9CV9 - chains 1 and 2 of the 60 polymer chains in the assembly; structure by electron microscopy, 3.20 A resolution.

== Chain 1 (and 2) ==
Name: VP1
Notes: chain 2 of this document is another copy of the same molecule, construct and numbering; everything in this record applies to it too
UniProtKB: A0A097PIM0 (A0A097PIM0_9VIRU); residues -137 to 569 here correspond to UniProt positions 1-707 (UniProt number = residue number + 138)
Sequence (707 residues; numbered -137 to 569; the number before each row is that of its first residue; numbers below 1 keep their minus sign (Met-137 is residue -137)):
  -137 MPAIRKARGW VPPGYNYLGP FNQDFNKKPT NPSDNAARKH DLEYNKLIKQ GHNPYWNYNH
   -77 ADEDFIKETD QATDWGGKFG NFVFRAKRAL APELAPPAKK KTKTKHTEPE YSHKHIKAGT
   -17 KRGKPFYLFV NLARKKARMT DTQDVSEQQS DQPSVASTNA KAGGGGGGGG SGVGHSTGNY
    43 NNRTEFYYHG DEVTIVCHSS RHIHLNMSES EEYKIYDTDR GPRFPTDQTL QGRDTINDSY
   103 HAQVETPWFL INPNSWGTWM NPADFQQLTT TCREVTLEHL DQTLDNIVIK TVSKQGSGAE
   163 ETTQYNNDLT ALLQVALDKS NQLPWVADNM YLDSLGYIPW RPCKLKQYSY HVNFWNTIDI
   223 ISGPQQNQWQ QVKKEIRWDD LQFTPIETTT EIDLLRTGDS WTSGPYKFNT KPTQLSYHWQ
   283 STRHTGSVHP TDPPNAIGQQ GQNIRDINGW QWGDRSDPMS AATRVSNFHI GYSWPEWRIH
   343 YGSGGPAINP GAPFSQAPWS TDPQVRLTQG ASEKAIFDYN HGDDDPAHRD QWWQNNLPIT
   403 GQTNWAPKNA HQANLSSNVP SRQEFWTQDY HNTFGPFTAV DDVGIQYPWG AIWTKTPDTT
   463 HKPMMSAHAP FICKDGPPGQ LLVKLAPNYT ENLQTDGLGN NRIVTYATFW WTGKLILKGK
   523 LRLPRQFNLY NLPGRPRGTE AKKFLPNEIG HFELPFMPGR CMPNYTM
Unresolved in the structure: -137 to 32
Construct notes: conflict Val35 (Ile173 in A0A097PIM0)

== Interface between chain 1 and chain 2 ==
Contacting residue pairs - 222 pairs, chain 1 then chain 2:
  Tyr279(1) with Asp242(2), hydrogen bond
  His280(1) with Asp460(2), hydrogen bond (side chain-backbone)
  Trp281(1) with His213(2); Asn215(2); Gln244(2)
  Ser283(1) with Ser345(2), hydrogen bond (side chain-backbone)
  Thr284(1) with Ala349(2)
  Arg285(1) with Asp100(2); Tyr102(2), hydrogen bond (side chain-backbone); His213(2); Gly346(2); Gly347(2); Pro348(2), hydrogen bond (side chain-backbone)
  His286(1) with His213(2); Phe216(2), hydrogen bond (side chain-backbone); Ser345(2)
  Gly288(1) with Val188(2); Asp190(2); His213(2)
  Ser289(1) with Val188(2); Asp190(2), hydrogen bond (backbone-side chain); Met192(2), hydrogen bond (side chain-backbone); Tyr193(2); His213(2)
  Val290(1) with Gln105(2); Ser211(2); Tyr212(2), hydrophobic; His213(2)
  His291(1) with Ser101(2); His103(2); Tyr193(2)
  Pro292(1) with Tyr193(2); Lys208(2)
  Thr293(1) with Tyr78(2); His103(2), hydrogen bond; Gln105(2)
  Pro295(1) with Glu71(2); Glu107(2)
  Pro296(1) with Tyr78(2)
  Gln302(1) with Tyr78(2); Asp79(2), hydrogen bond; Thr80(2); Asp81(2)
  Gly303(1) with Asp81(2)
  Asn305(1) with Thr80(2); Asp81(2); Ser101(2), hydrogen bond; His103(2)
  Asp308(1) with Arg391(2), salt bridge
  Ile309(1) with Tyr193(2), hydrophobic; Ile378(2); Arg391(2), hydrogen bond (backbone-side chain)
  Asn310(1) with Tyr193(2); Leu194(2); Ile378(2); Phe379(2); Asp380(2); His383(2); Arg391(2)
  Gly311(1) with Tyr193(2); Leu194(2); Lys376(2); Ala377(2); Ile378(2), hydrogen bond (backbone-backbone)
  Trp312(1) with Leu194(2); Glu375(2); Lys376(2); Ala377(2), hydrophobic; Gln448(2); Trp451(2); His470(2), hydrogen bond
  Gln313(1) with Glu375(2); Lys376(2), hydrogen bond (backbone-backbone)
  Trp314(1) with Trp339(2), hydrophobic; Ile350(2); Pro352(2), hydrophobic; Ala373(2); Ser374(2); Glu375(2), hydrogen bond (backbone-backbone); Lys376(2), hydrogen bond (backbone-backbone)
  Gly315(1) with Lys376(2); Trp395(2)
  Asp316(1) with Arg368(2), salt bridge; Thr370(2); Lys376(2); Trp395(2), hydrogen bond
  Arg317(1) with Asn99(2), hydrogen bond; Lys376(2)
  Ser318(1) with Lys376(2); Ile378(2); Gln393(2), hydrogen bond
  Met321(1) with Ile378(2), hydrophobic
  Ala323(1) with Tyr193(2)
  Ala324(1) with Ile98(2); Asp100(2); Pro348(2); Ala349(2); Ile350(2)
  Thr325(1) with Ile350(2)
  Arg326(1) with Tyr193(2)
  Val327(1) with Met192(2); Glu375(2)
  Ser328(1) with Ala469(2)
  Asn329(1) with Met192(2); Thr456(2), hydrogen bond; Ser468(2); Ala469(2), hydrogen bond (backbone-backbone); His470(2); Ala471(2)
  Phe330(1) with Lys457(2); Pro459(2); Pro465(2), hydrophobic; Met467(2); Ser468(2)
  His331(1) with His342(2), hydrogen bond; Asn351(2)
  Ser335(1) with Arg340(2)
  Ala359(1) with Trp217(2), hydrophobic; Lys235(2)
  Pro360(1) with Thr219(2); Val234(2); Lys235(2); Ser345(2)
  Trp361(1) with Ile220(2); Asp221(2); Tyr343(2)
  Thr363(1) with Val234(2); Lys235(2)
  Gly403(1) with Ser345(2), hydrogen bond (backbone-side chain)
  Thr405(1) with His342(2); Gly344(2); Ser345(2)
  Asn406(1) with His342(2), hydrogen bond
  Pro409(1) with Ile223(2)
  Lys410(1) with Asp221(2); Ile223(2); Tyr343(2)
  Asn411(1) with Arg340(2); Ile341(2); His342(2), hydrogen bond (side chain-backbone)
  Ala412(1) with Arg340(2); Ile341(2), hydrogen bond (backbone-backbone)
  His413(1) with Pro337(2); Glu338(2); Trp339(2); Arg340(2); Tyr432(2)
  Gln414(1) with Ile98(2); Glu338(2); Trp339(2), hydrogen bond (backbone-backbone); Ile341(2)
  Ala415(1) with Trp339(2); Gln371(2), hydrogen bond (backbone-side chain)
  Asn416(1) with Gln371(2), hydrogen bond
  Leu417(1) with Ile98(2), hydrophobic; Trp339(2); Ile350(2), hydrophobic; Thr370(2)
  Val421(1) with Leu92(2), hydrophobic; Asp96(2)
  Pro422(1) with Arg95(2), hydrogen bond (backbone-side chain)
  Ser423(1) with Arg95(2), hydrogen bond (backbone-side chain)
  Arg424(1) with Arg95(2)
  Phe427(1) with Ile222(2), hydrophobic
  Trp428(1) with Tyr432(2)
  Gln430(1) with Ile223(2)
  Asp431(1) with Arg340(2), salt bridge
  His433(1) with Asp431(2); Tyr432(2), hydrogen bond (side chain-backbone); His433(2), hydrogen bond
  Asn434(1) with Asn434(2), hydrogen bond (backbone-side chain)
  Thr435(1) with Trp336(2); Arg340(2), hydrogen bond; Asn351(2)
  Phe436(1) with Asn434(2), hydrogen bond (backbone-side chain); His463(2)
  Pro438(1) with Tyr334(2); Phe436(2); Met466(2), hydrogen bond (backbone-backbone); Met467(2)
  Phe439(1) with Tyr334(2); Gly353(2); Pro465(2); Met467(2), hydrophobic; Ser468(2); Ala469(2)
  Thr440(1) with His463(2); Pro465(2)
  Ala441(1) with Thr461(2); His463(2); Pro465(2), hydrophobic
  Val442(1) with Thr461(2); Thr462(2); His463(2)
  Asp443(1) with Thr461(2); Thr462(2)
  Asp444(1) with Thr462(2), hydrogen bond
  Met466(1) with His463(2); Met466(2), hydrophobic
  Met467(1) with Thr462(2)
  Arg527(1) with Gln184(2), hydrogen bond (side chain-backbone); Thr246(2), hydrogen bond (backbone-side chain)
  Gln528(1) with Leu243(2); Gln244(2); Phe245(2)
  Phe529(1) with Phe245(2), hydrogen bond (backbone-backbone); Pro247(2)
  Asn530(1) with Leu243(2), hydrogen bond (side chain-backbone); Phe245(2)
  Asn533(1) with Asp241(2)
  Pro565(1) with Asp242(2); Gln244(2)
  Asn566(1) with Gln244(2); Asp460(2)
  Tyr567(1) with Pro186(2), hydrophobic; Tyr212(2); Gln244(2), hydrogen bond (side chain-backbone); Asp460(2)
  Thr568(1) with Pro459(2); Asp460(2), hydrogen bond (backbone-backbone)
  Met569(1) with Trp187(2), hydrophobic; Lys457(2), hydrogen bond (backbone-side chain)
Also at the interface, not in a pair above, chain 1 (96 interface residues in all): Thr287, Pro320, Ser322, Ile332, Gly333, Ser362, Thr402, Ala408, Gly437
Also at the interface, not in a pair above, chain 2 (111 interface residues in all): Arg82, Gly83, Arg85, Asn183, Asp195, Val214, Thr250, Thr251, Gln396, Thr458, Ile474

== In short ==
The interface between chain 1 and chain 2 involves 96 residues on one side and 111 on the other; the contacts
include 46 hydrogen bonds and 3 salt bridges. Polar pairs include Asp308(1)-Arg391(2), Asp316(1)-Arg368(2) and
Asp431(1)-Arg340(2).
Chain 1 and chain 2 are both VP1; the structure, Bufavirus 1 at pH 4.0, was determined by electron microscopy
(same publication as 9CUZ, 9CV0 and 9CWS).
